Entry 2XSF (X-ray diffraction, 1.70 A resolution); this record covers chain A.

Chain A:
Name: Deleted in azoospermia-like
From: Mus musculus
UniProtKB: Q64368 (DAZL_MOUSE); residue numbers follow UniProt; this construct covers 35-118
Sequence (89 residues; numbered 30 to 118; the number before each row is that of its first residue):
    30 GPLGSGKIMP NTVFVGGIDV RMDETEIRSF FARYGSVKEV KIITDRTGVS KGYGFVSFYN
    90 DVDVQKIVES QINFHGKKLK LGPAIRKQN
Disordered / not traced: 30-34, 116-118
Sequence notes: expression tag (30-34)
UniProt features mapped onto this chain:
  - mutagenesis: Phe43 (F43D: Abolishes RNA-binding but not homodimerization; when associated with D-82; D-84 and D-87), Tyr82 (Y82D: Abolishes RNA-binding but not homodimerization; when associated with D-43; D-84 and D-87), Phe84 (F84D: Abolishes RNA-binding but not homodimerization; when associated with D-43; D-82 and D-87), Phe87 (F87D: Abolishes RNA-binding but not homodimerization; when associated with D-43; D-82 and D-84)

In short:
Curated annotation (UniProt) lists 4 mutagenesis sites.
Chain A is Deleted in azoospermia-like (Mus musculus); the structure, Crystal structure of the RRM domain of
mouse Deleted in azoospermia- like, was determined by X-ray diffraction, deposited together with 2XS2, 2XS5
and 2XS7.
